2RGK - chains A and B of the 6 polymer chains in the assembly; structure by X-ray diffraction, 2.50 A resolution.

Chain A (and B):
Protein: Uncharacterized sugar isomerase yihS
Source organism: Escherichia coli
Notes: EC 5.-.-.-; chain B of this document is another copy of the same molecule, construct and numbering; everything in this record applies to it too
UniProt: P32140 (YIHS_ECOLI); residues 1-413 here = UniProt positions 1-413
Chain sequence (421 residues; each row starts with the number of its first residue):
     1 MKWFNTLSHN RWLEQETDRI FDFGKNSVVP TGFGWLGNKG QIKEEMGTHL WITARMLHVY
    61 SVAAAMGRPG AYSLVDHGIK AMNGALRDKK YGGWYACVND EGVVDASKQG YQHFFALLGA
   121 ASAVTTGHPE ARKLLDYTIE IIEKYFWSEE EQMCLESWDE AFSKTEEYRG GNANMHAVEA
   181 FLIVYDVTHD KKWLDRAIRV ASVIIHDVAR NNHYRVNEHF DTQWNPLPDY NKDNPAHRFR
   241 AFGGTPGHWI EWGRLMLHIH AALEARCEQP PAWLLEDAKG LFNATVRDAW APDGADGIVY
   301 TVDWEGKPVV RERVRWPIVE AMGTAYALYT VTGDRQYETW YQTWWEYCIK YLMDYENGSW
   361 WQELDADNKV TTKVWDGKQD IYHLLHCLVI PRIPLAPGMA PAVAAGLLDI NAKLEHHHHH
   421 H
Not modelled in the structure: 373-376, 414-421
Differences from the reference sequence: expression tag (414-421)
UniProt features mapped onto this chain:
  - active site (Proton donor/acceptor): H248, H383
  - binding site (6-sulfo-beta-D-quinovose): R55, Y111, N172, H176, R238, E251, Q362, Q379, H383
  - mutagenesis: R55 (R55A: Loss of activity), H176 (H176A: Loss of activity), H248 (H248A: Loss of activity), E251 (E251A: Strong decrease in activity), E320 (E320A: Loss of activity), H383 (H383A: Loss of activity)

How chain A and chain B interact:
Contacting residue pairs (23; chain A residue first):
  M1(A) - A64(B)  hydrophobic
  M1(A) - Y72(B)  hydrophobic
  M1(A) - T126(B)  hydrogen bond (backbone-backbone)
  W3(A) - A64(B)  hydrogen bond (side chain-backbone)
  W3(A) - G67(B)
  W3(A) - P69(B)  hydrophobic
  S8(A) - M66(B)  hydrogen bond (side chain-backbone)
  S8(A) - R68(B)  hydrogen bond (backbone-side chain)
  S8(A) - L408(B)
  H9(A) - M66(B)
  H9(A) - G67(B)  hydrogen bond (side chain-backbone)
  R11(A) - E14(B)  salt bridge
  R11(A) - R392(B)
  W12(A) - R68(B)
  W12(A) - P69(B)  hydrophobic
  W345(A) - P69(B)
  E346(A) - P69(B)
  E346(A) - G70(B)  hydrogen bond (side chain-backbone)
  E346(A) - A71(B)
  E346(A) - Y72(B)
  E346(A) - S73(B)  hydrogen bond
  I349(A) - P69(B)
  I349(A) - G70(B)
Other interface residues (no listed pair), chain A (11 interface residues in all): K2, Q15
Other interface residues (no listed pair), chain B (19 interface residues in all): D18, K25, A65, T125, A404, D409

Summary:
11 residues of chain A and 19 residues of chain B are in contact; the contacts include 7 hydrogen bonds and 1
salt bridge. Among the polar pairs are R11(A)-E14(B), W3(A)-A64(B) and S8(A)-M66(B).
Chain A and chain B are both Uncharacterized sugar isomerase yihS (Escherichia coli); the structure,
Functional annotation of Escherichia coli yihS-encoded protein, was determined by X-ray diffraction, deposited
together with 2ZBL.
